9K3K - chains A and N of the 6 polymer chains in the assembly; structure by electron microscopy, 3.12 A resolution.

== Chain A ==
Protein: Guanine nucleotide-binding protein G(i) subunit alpha-1, Guanine nucleotide-binding protein G(s) subunit alpha isoforms short
Organism: Homo sapiens
Notes: EC 3.6.5.-
Reference sequence: chimeric construct of P63096, P63092: residues 8-26 from P63096 (GNAI1_HUMAN) positions 1-19 (UniProt number = residue number - 7); residues 27-83 from P63092 positions 27-67 (offset varies); residues 84-204 from P63096 (GNAI1_HUMAN) positions 61-181 (UniProt number = residue number - 23); residues 205-253 from P63092 positions 205-253 (same numbers); residues 264-394 from P63092 positions 264-394 (same numbers)
Chain sequence (361 residues; each row starts with the number of its first residue; note: 26 numbers in that range are skipped by the numbering (no residue carries them; nothing is unmodelled there)):
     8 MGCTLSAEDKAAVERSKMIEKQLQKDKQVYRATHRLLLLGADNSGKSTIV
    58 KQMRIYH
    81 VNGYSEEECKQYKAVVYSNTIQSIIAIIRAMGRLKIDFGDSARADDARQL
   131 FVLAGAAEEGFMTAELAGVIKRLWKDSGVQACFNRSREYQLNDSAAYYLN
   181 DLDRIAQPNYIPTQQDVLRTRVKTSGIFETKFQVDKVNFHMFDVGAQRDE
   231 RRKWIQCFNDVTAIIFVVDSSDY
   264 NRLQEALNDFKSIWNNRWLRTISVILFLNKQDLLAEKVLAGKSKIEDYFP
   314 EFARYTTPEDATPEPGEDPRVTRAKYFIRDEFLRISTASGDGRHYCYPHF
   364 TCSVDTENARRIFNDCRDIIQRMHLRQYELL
Disordered / not traced: 8-11, 81-203
Sequence notes: engineered mutation Asp49 (Gly in P63092), Asn50 (Glu in P63092), Tyr63 (Leu in P63092), Ala226 (Gly in P63092), Asp249 (Ala in P63092), Asp252 (Ser in P63092), Asp272 (Leu in P63092), Ser366 (Ala in P63092), Ala372 (Ile in P63092), Ile375 (Val in P63092)
Curated features (UniProtKB/Swiss-Prot):
  - lipidation: Gly9 (N-myristoyl glycine), Cys10 (S-palmitoyl cysteine)
  - region: Asp196 to Thr204 (G2 motif)
  - binding site (GTP): Ser174, Leu198 to Thr204
  - binding site (Mg(2+)): Thr204
  - modified residue: Arg201 (ADP-ribosylarginine)

== Chain N ==
Protein: Nb35
Organism: synthetic construct
Chain sequence (160 residues; numbered -21 to 138; the number before each row is that of its first residue; numbers below 1 keep their minus sign (Met-21 is residue -21)):
   -21 MKYLLPTAAAGLLLLAAQPAMAQVQLQESGGGLVQPGGSLRLSCAASGFT
    29 FSNYKMNWVRQAPGKGLEWVSDISQSGASISYTGSVKGRFTISRDNAKNT
    79 LYLQMNSLKPEDTAVYYCARCPAPFTRDCFDVTSTTYAYRGQGTQVTVSS
   129 HHHHHHEPEA
Disordered / not traced: -21 to 0, 128-138
Disulfides: Cys22-Cys96, Cys99-Cys107

== Chain A / chain N interface ==
Contacting residue pairs - 25 pairs, chain A then chain N:
  Arg228(A) - Thr114(N)  hydrogen bond
  Asp229(A) - Ser112(N)
  Asp229(A) - Thr113(N)  hydrogen bond
  Glu230(A) - Asp109(N)
  Glu230(A) - Ser112(N)
  Glu230(A) - Thr114(N)
  Glu230(A) - Tyr115(N)
  Arg231(A) - Asp109(N)  hydrogen bond (backbone-side chain)
  Arg232(A) - Pro100(N)
  Arg232(A) - Phe108(N)
  Arg232(A) - Asp109(N)  salt bridge
  Arg232(A) - Tyr117(N)
  Gln267(A) - Thr61(N)  hydrogen bond (side chain-backbone)
  Asn271(A) - Trp47(N)
  Ser275(A) - Asp106(N)
  Ser275(A) - Cys107(N)  hydrogen bond (side chain-backbone)
  Ser275(A) - Phe108(N)
  Ile276(A) - Phe108(N)  hydrophobic
  Asn278(A) - Arg105(N)
  Asn278(A) - Asp106(N)
  Asn279(A) - Asp106(N)  hydrogen bond
  Asn279(A) - Phe108(N)
  Tyr311(A) - Gly62(N)
  Tyr311(A) - Ser63(N)
  Pro313(A) - Gly62(N)
Also at the interface, not in a pair above, chain A (16 interface residues in all): Ile235, Arg280, Asp310

== Summary ==
The interface between chain A and chain N involves 16 residues on one side and 15 on the other; the contacts
include 6 hydrogen bonds and 1 salt bridge. Polar pairs include Arg232(A)-Asp109(N), Arg228(A)-Thr114(N) and
Asp229(A)-Thr113(N).
Here chain A is Guanine nucleotide-binding protein G(i) subunit alpha-1, Guanine nucleotide-binding protein
G(s) subunit alpha isoforms short (Homo sapiens) and chain N is Nb35 (synthetic construct). Entry 9K3K
(Cryo-EM structure of the unliganded human melanocortin receptor 4 (MC4R)-Gs complex) was determined by
electron microscopy, deposited together with 9K3F, 9K3H, 9K3L and 9K3P.
